PDB entry 3R50 | X-ray diffraction, 2.27 A resolution | chains C and D of the 4 polymer chains in the assembly

[Chain C (and D)]
Molecule: Ipomoelin
From: Ipomoea batatas
Notes: chain D of this document is another copy of the same molecule, construct and numbering; everything in this record applies to it too
UniProt: P93193 (P93193_IPOBA); residue numbers follow UniProt; this construct covers 1-154
Amino-acid sequence (160 residues; row label = number of the first residue in the row; numbers below 1 keep their minus sign (His-5 is residue -5)):
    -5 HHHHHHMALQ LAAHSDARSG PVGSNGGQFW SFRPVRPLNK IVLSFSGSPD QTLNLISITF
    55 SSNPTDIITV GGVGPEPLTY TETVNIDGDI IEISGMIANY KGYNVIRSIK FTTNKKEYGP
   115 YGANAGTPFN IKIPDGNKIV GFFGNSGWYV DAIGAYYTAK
Unresolved in the structure: -5 to 1
Differences from the reference sequence: expression tag (-5 to 0)

[How chain C and chain D interact]
Residue-residue contacts (73; chain C residue first):
  Ala2(C) with Asn93(D); Gly96(D); Asn98(D)
  Leu3(C) with Ser18(D); Asn98(D), hydrogen bond (backbone-side chain)
  Gln4(C) with Gly17(D), hydrogen bond (side chain-backbone); Asn98(D)
  Leu5(C) with Ser18(D), hydrogen bond (backbone-side chain); Asn19(D), hydrogen bond (backbone-backbone)
  Ala6(C) with Asn19(D)
  Ala7(C) with Pro15(D), hydrophobic; Ser18(D); Asn19(D); Asn139(D); Ala146(D), hydrophobic
  His8(C) with Asn19(D), hydrogen bond; Gly20(D); Phe23(D); Asn139(D), hydrogen bond (backbone-side chain)
  Ser9(C) with Phe23(D)
  Asp10(C) with Phe23(D)
  Arg12(C) with Ser9(D), hydrogen bond
  Pro15(C) with Ala7(D), hydrophobic
  Gly17(C) with Leu5(D)
  Ser18(C) with Leu3(D); Leu5(D); Ala7(D)
  Asn19(C) with Leu5(D), hydrogen bond (backbone-backbone); Ala6(D); Ala7(D); His8(D), hydrogen bond
  Gly20(C) with His8(D)
  Gly21(C) with His8(D)
  Gln22(C) with Arg27(D), hydrogen bond
  Phe23(C) with His8(D); Ser9(D); Asp10(D); Arg27(D), hydrogen bond (backbone-side chain)
  Trp24(C) with Arg27(D)
  Ser25(C) with Ser25(D), hydrogen bond; Phe26(D); Arg27(D), hydrogen bond (backbone-backbone); Tyr150(D)
  Phe26(C) with Ser25(D)
  Arg27(C) with Gln22(D), hydrogen bond; Phe23(D), hydrogen bond (side chain-backbone); Trp24(D); Ser25(D), hydrogen bond (backbone-backbone); Ile62(D)
  Val29(C) with Gln22(D); Ser140(D)
  Thr59(C) with Ile61(D); Thr63(D), hydrogen bond (backbone-side chain)
  Asp60(C) with Ile61(D); Ile62(D); Thr63(D), hydrogen bond (side chain-backbone)
  Ile61(C) with Pro58(D); Thr59(D); Asp60(D); Ile61(D), hydrogen bond (backbone-backbone)
  Ile62(C) with Arg27(D); Thr59(D); Asp60(D)
  Thr63(C) with Arg30(D), hydrogen bond (backbone-side chain); Thr59(D), hydrogen bond (side chain-backbone); Asp60(D), hydrogen bond (backbone-side chain)
  Thr121(C) with Ala2(D), hydrogen bond (side chain-backbone)
  Asn139(C) with Ala7(D); His8(D), hydrogen bond (side chain-backbone)
  Ser140(C) with Val29(D)
  Ala146(C) with Ala7(D), hydrophobic
  Tyr150(C) with Ser25(D); Tyr150(D)
Also at the interface, not in a pair above, chain C (38 interface residues in all): Pro28, Arg30, Val64, Val67, Asn98
Also at the interface, not in a pair above, chain D (38 interface residues in all): Gln4, Gly21, Pro28, Val67

[Overview]
The chain C/chain D interface involves 38 residues from each chain; the contacts include 24 hydrogen bonds.
Polar pairs include Leu3(C)-Asn98(D), Gln4(C)-Gly17(D) and Leu5(C)-Ser18(D).
Both chains are Ipomoelin (Ipomoea batatas). Entry 3R50 (Structure analysis of a wound-inducible lectin
ipomoelin from sweet potato) was determined by X-ray diffraction, deposited together with 4DDN, 3R51 and 3R52.
